Entry 4USD (X-ray diffraction, 3.05 A resolution); this record covers chain A.

Chain A:
Molecule: Serine/threonine-protein kinase 10
Organism: Homo sapiens
Notes: EC 2.7.11.1; fragment: kinase domain, residues 18-317
UniProt: O94804 (STK10_HUMAN); residue numbers follow UniProt; this construct covers 18-317
Amino-acid sequence (302 residues; each row starts with the number of its first residue):
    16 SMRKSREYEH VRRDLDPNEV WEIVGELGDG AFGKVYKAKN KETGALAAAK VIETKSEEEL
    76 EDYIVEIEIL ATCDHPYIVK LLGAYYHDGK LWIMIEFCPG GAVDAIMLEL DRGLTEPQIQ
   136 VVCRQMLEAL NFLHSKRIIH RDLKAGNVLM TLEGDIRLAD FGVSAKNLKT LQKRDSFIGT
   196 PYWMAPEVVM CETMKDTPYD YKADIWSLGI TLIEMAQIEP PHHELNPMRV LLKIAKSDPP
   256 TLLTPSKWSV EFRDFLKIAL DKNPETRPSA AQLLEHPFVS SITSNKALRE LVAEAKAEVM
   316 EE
Unresolved in the structure: 16-23, 179-193, 207-214, 315-317
Sequence notes: expression tag (16-17)
Ligand contacts: R09 (4-{5-(6-methoxynaphthalen-2-yl)-1-methyl-2-[2-methyl-4-(methylsulfonyl)phenyl]-1H-imidazol-4-yl}pyridine): Leu-42, Val-50, Ala-63, Ala-64, Lys-65, Ile-108, Ile-110, Glu-111, Phe-112, Cys-113, Ala-117, Asp-119, Ala-120, Leu-123, Gly-161, Asn-162, Leu-164, Ala-174, Phe-176
Swiss-Prot annotation at these positions:
  - active site: Asp-157 (Proton acceptor)
  - binding site (ATP): Leu-42 to Val-50, Lys-65
  - modified residue (Phosphoserine): Ser-20, Ser-191
  - natural variant: Lys-277 (K277E: In TGCT)
  - mutagenesis: Lys-65 (K65I: Loss of kinase activity)

In short:
Chain A binds compound R09. From UniProt: active-site residue Asp-157, 10 ATP-binding residues and one
mutagenesis site.
Chain A is Serine/threonine-protein kinase 10 (Homo sapiens); the structure, Human STK10 (LOK) with SB-633825,
was determined by X-ray diffraction, deposited together with 4USE and 4USF.
